PDB entry 7XFI | electron microscopy, 2.90 A resolution | chains E and I of the 10 polymer chains in the assembly

Chain E:
Name: Histone H3.2
From: Xenopus laevis
Reference sequence: P84233 (H32_XENLA); residues 0-135 here correspond to UniProt positions 1-136 (UniProt number = residue number + 1)
Chain sequence (136 residues; each row starts with the number of its first residue; numbering starts at 0):
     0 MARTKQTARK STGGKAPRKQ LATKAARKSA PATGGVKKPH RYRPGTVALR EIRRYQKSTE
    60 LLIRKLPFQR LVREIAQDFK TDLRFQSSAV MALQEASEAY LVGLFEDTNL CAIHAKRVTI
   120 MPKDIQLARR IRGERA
Unresolved in the structure: 0-38, 134-135
Curated features (UniProtKB/Swiss-Prot):
  - modified residue: Arg2 (Asymmetric dimethylarginine), Thr3 (Phosphothreonine), Lys4 (Allysine), Gln5 (5-glutamyl dopamine), Thr6 (Phosphothreonine), Arg8 (Citrulline), Lys9 (N6,N6,N6-trimethyllysine), Ser10 (ADP-ribosylserine), Thr11 (Phosphothreonine), Lys14 (N6-(2-hydroxyisobutyryl)lysine), Arg17 (Asymmetric dimethylarginine), Lys18 (N6-(2-hydroxyisobutyryl)lysine), Lys23 (N6-(2-hydroxyisobutyryl)lysine), Arg26 (Citrulline), Lys27 (N6,N6,N6-trimethyllysine), Ser28 (ADP-ribosylserine), Lys36 (N6,N6,N6-trimethyllysine), Lys37 (N6-methyllysine), Tyr41 (Phosphotyrosine), Lys56 (N6,N6,N6-trimethyllysine) and 8 more in UniProt
  - lipidation: Cys110 (S-palmitoyl cysteine)

Chain I:
Molecule: 152-nt DNA strand
From: Xenopus laevis
Sequence (152 nucleotides; row label = number of the first residue in the row; numbers below 1 keep their minus sign (DA-77 is residue -77)):
   -77 ATGCACAGGA TGTATATATC TGACACGIGC CTGGAGACTA GGGAGTAATC CCCTTGGCGG
   -17 TTAAAACGCG GGGGACAGCG CGTACGTGCG TTTAAGCGGT GCTAGAGCTG TCTACGACCA
    43 ATTGAGCGGC CTCGGCACCG GGATTCTCCA GG
Unresolved in the structure: -77 to -64, 73-74

Interface between chain E and chain I:
Residue-residue contacts (17):
  Arg40(E) with DG8(I), base contact; DT9(I), hydrogen bond to the base; DG10(I), hydrogen bond to the sugar
  Tyr41(E) with DG10(I), phosphate contact
  Gly44(E) with DG8(I), phosphate contact; DT9(I), hydrogen bond to the phosphate
  Thr45(E) with DT9(I), phosphate contact
  Val46(E) with DT9(I), hydrogen bond to the phosphate
  Ala47(E) with DT9(I), hydrogen bond to the phosphate
  Arg63(E) with DA17(I), phosphate contact; DG18(I), salt bridge to the phosphate
  Lys64(E) with DG18(I), hydrogen bond to the phosphate
  Leu65(E) with DA17(I), phosphate contact; DG18(I), hydrogen bond to the phosphate
  Pro66(E) with DA17(I), sugar contact
  Arg69(E) with DA17(I), salt bridge to the phosphate
  Arg83(E) with DA26(I), hydrogen bond to the sugar
Other interface residues (no listed pair), chain E (14 interface residues in all): Arg42, Pro43
Other interface residues (no listed pair), chain I (7 interface residues in all): DG27

Summary:
The interface between chain E and chain I involves 14 residues on one side and 7 on the other, with 8 hydrogen
bonds and 2 salt bridges. Polar pairs include Arg40(E)-DT9(I), Arg40(E)-DG10(I) and Arg83(E)-DA26(I).
Here chain E is Histone H3.2 and chain I is a 152-nt DNA strand, both from Xenopus laevis. Entry 7XFI
(Structure of nucleosome-DI complex (-50I, Apo state)) was determined by electron microscopy together with
7XFC, 7XFH, 7XFJ, 7XFL, 7XFM and 7XFN from the same study.
